PDB entry 8ITU | electron microscopy, 3.68 A resolution | chains A and E of the 9 polymer chains in the assembly

[Chain A]
Name: Spike glycoprotein
Source organism: Severe acute respiratory syndrome coronavirus 2
UniProtKB: P0DTC2 (SPIKE_SARS2); aligned to UniProt positions 1-1208 over residues 1-1208
Sequence (1286 residues; row label = number of the first residue in the row; note: 9 numbers in that range are skipped by the numbering (no residue carries them; nothing is unmodelled there); a row labelled like 210A-210G holds insertion residues (210A, then the next letters in order)):
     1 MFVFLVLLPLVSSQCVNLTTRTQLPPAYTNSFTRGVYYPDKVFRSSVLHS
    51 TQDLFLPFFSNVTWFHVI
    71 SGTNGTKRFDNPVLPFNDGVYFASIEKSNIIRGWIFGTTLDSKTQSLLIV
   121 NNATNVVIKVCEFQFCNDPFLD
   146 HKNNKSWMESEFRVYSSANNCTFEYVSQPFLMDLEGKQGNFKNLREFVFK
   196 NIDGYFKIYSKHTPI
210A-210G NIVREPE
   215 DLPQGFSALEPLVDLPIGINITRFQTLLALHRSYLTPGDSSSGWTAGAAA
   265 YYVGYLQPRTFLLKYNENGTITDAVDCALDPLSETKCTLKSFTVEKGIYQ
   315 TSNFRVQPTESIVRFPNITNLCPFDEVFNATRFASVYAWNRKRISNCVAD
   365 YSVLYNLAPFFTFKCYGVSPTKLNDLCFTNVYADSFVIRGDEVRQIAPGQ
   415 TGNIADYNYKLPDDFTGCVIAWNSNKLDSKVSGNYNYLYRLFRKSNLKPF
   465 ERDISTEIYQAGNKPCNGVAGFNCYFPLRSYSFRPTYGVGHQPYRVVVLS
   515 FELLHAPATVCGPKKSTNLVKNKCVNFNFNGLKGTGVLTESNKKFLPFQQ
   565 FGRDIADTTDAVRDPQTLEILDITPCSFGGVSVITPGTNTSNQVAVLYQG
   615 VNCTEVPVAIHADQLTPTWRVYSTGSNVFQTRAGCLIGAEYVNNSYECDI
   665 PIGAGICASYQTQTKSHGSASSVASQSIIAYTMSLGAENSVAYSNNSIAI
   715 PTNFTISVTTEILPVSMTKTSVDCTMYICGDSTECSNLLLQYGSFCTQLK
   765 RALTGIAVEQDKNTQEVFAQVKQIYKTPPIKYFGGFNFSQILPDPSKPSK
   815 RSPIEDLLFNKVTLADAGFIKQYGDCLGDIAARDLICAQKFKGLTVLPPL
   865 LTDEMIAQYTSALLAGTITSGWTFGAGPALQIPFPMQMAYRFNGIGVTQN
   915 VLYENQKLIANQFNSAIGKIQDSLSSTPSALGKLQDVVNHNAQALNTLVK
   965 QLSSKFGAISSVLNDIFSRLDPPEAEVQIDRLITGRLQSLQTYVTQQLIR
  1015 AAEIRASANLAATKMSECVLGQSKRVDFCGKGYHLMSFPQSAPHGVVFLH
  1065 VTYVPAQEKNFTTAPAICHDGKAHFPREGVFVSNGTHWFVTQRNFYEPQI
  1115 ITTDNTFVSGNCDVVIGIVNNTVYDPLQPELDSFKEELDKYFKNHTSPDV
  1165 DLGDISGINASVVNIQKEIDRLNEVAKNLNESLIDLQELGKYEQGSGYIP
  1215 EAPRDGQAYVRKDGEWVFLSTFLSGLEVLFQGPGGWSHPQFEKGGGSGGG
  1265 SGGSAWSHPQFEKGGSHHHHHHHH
Not modelled in the structure: 1-14, 71-76, 146-152, 177-184, 210A-210G, 248-256, 621-640, 676-690, 828-852, 1148-1288
Construct notes: variant Val67 (Ala in P0DTC2), Ile95 (Thr in P0DTC2), Asp142 (Tyr145 in P0DTC2), Ile210B (Leu212 in P0DTC2), Asp339 (Gly in P0DTC2), Leu371 (Ser in P0DTC2), Pro373 (Ser in P0DTC2), Phe375 (Ser in P0DTC2), Asn417 (Lys in P0DTC2), Lys440 (Asn in P0DTC2), Ser446 (Gly in P0DTC2), Asn477 (Ser in P0DTC2), Lys478 (Thr in P0DTC2), Ala484 (Glu in P0DTC2), Arg493 (Gln in P0DTC2), Ser496 (Gly in P0DTC2), Arg498 (Gln in P0DTC2), Tyr501 (Asn in P0DTC2), His505 (Tyr in P0DTC2), Lys547 (Thr in P0DTC2), Gly614 (Asp in P0DTC2), Tyr655 (His in P0DTC2), Lys679 (Asn in P0DTC2), His681 (Pro in P0DTC2), Lys764 (Asn in P0DTC2), Tyr796 (Asp in P0DTC2), Lys856 (Asn in P0DTC2), His954 (Gln in P0DTC2), Lys969 (Asn in P0DTC2), Phe981 (Leu in P0DTC2); insertion (210E-210G); engineered mutation Gly682 (Arg in P0DTC2), Ser683 (Arg in P0DTC2), Ser685 (Arg in P0DTC2), Pro817 (Phe in P0DTC2), Pro892 (Ala in P0DTC2), Pro899 (Ala in P0DTC2), Pro942 (Ala in P0DTC2), Pro986 (Lys in P0DTC2), Pro987 (Val in P0DTC2); expression tag (1209-1288)
Curated features (UniProtKB/Swiss-Prot):
  - region: Asn280 to Cys301 (Putative superantigen), Arg403 to Asp405 (Integrin-binding motif), Asn448 to Phe456 (Immunodominant HLA epitope recognized by the CD8+), Ser816 to Tyr837 (Fusion peptide 1), Lys835 to Phe855 (Fusion peptide 2), Asp1163 to Glu1202 (Heptad repeat 2)
  - site: Arg815, Ser816 (Cleavage)
  - glycosylation: Asn17 (N-linked (GlcNAc...) (complex) asparagine), Asn61 (N-linked (GlcNAc...) (hybrid) asparagine), Asn74 (N-linked (GlcNAc...) (complex) asparagine), Asn122 (N-linked (GlcNAc...) (hybrid) asparagine), Asn149 (N-linked (GlcNAc...) (complex) asparagine), Asn165 (N-linked (GlcNAc...) (complex) asparagine), Asn234 (N-linked (GlcNAc...) (high mannose) asparagine), Asn282 (N-linked (GlcNAc...) (complex) asparagine), Thr323 (O-linked (GalNAc) threonine), Ser325 (O-linked (HexNAc...) serine), Asn331 (N-linked (GlcNAc...) (complex) asparagine), Asn343 (N-linked (GlcNAc...) (complex) asparagine), Asn603 (N-linked (GlcNAc...) (hybrid) asparagine), Asn616 (N-linked (GlcNAc...) (complex) asparagine), Asn657 (N-linked (GlcNAc...) (complex) asparagine), Thr676 (O-linked (GlcNAc...) threonine), Thr678 (O-linked (GlcNAc...) threonine), Asn709 (N-linked (GlcNAc...) (high mannose) asparagine), Asn717 (N-linked (GlcNAc...) (hybrid) asparagine), Asn801 (N-linked (GlcNAc...) (hybrid) asparagine) and 6 more in UniProt
Disulfide bonds: Cys15-Cys136, Cys131-Cys166, Cys291-Cys301, Cys336-Cys361, Cys379-Cys432, Cys391-Cys525, Cys480-Cys488, Cys538-Cys590, Cys617-Cys649, Cys662-Cys671, Cys738-Cys760, Cys743-Cys749, Cys1032-Cys1043, Cys1082-Cys1126
Covalent attachments: N-acetylglucosamine (NAG) linked to Asn61, Asn234, Asn282, Asn331, Asn709, Asn717, Asn801, Asn1074, Asn1098, Asn1134

[Chain E]
Name: 1H1 heavy chain
Source organism: Oryctolagus cuniculus
Sequence (122 residues; each row starts with the number of its first residue):
     1 QSLEESGGDLVKPGASLTLTCTASGFSFSSGYDMCWVRQAPGKGLEWIAC
    51 IGTGSSGNIYYASWAKGRFTISKTSSTTVTLQMTSLTAADTATYFCARDD
   101 ADYAGPDYFNLWGPGTLVTVSS
Disulfide bonds: Cys21-Cys96, Cys35-Cys50

[Chain A / chain E interface]
Contacting residue pairs - 11 pairs, chain A then chain E:
  Thr345(A) with Tyr103(E); Ala104(E)
  Arg346(A) with Tyr103(E), hydrogen bond (side chain-backbone); Ala104(E); Gly105(E); Asp107(E), salt bridge
  Leu441(A) with Tyr103(E), hydrogen bond (backbone-side chain)
  Asp442(A) with Tyr103(E), hydrogen bond
  Lys444(A) with Tyr103(E)
  Asn450(A) with Tyr108(E), hydrogen bond
  Tyr451(A) with Tyr103(E)
Interface residues without a listed pair, chain A (9 interface residues in all): Asn448, Tyr449
Interface residues without a listed pair, chain E (8 interface residues in all): Asp100, Asp102, Pro106

[Summary]
The interface between chain A and chain E involves 9 residues on one side and 8 on the other, with 4 hydrogen
bonds and 1 salt bridge. Polar contacts include Arg346(A)-Asp107(E), Arg346(A)-Tyr103(E) and
Leu441(A)-Tyr103(E).
Here chain A is Spike glycoprotein (Severe acute respiratory syndrome coronavirus 2) and chain E is 1H1 heavy
chain (Oryctolagus cuniculus). Entry 8ITU (SARS-CoV-2 Omicron BA.1 Spike glycoprotein in complex with rabbit
monoclonal antibody 1H1 IgG) was determined by electron microscopy, deposited together with 8H00 and 8H01.
